Entry 7UDS (electron microscopy, 3.10 A resolution); this record covers chains D and E of the 12 polymer chains in the assembly.

Chain D:
Protein: 25.10C Fab Heavy Chain
From: Homo sapiens
Notes: antibody fragment or engineered binder
Chain sequence (226 residues; row label = number of the first residue in the row):
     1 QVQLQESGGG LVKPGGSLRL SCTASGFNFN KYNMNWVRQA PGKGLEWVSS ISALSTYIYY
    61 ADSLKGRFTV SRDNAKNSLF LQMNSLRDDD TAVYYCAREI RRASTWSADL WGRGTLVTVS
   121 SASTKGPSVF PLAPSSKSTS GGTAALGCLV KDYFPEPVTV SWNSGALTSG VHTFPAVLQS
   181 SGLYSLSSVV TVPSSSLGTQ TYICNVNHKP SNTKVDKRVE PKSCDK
Disordered / not traced: 1-2, 135-141, 223-226
Disulfide bonds: C22-C96, C148-C204

Chain E:
Protein: 25.10C Fab Light Chain
From: Homo sapiens
Notes: antibody fragment or engineered binder
Chain sequence (209 residues; row label = number of the first residue in the row):
     1 IQMTQSPSSL SASVGDRVII TCRASQSISS SLNWYQQKPG KAPKLLIYAA VNLETGVPSR
    61 FSGSGFGTDF TLAISNVQPE DFATYYCQQS DTRTFGRGTK LDVKRTVAAP SVFIFPPSDE
   121 QLKSGTASVV CLLNNFYPRE AKVQWKVDNA LQSGNSQESV TEQDSKDSTY SLSSTLTLSK
   181 ADYEKHKVYA CEVTHQGLSS PVTKSFNRG
Disulfide bonds: C22-C87, C131-C191

Chain D / chain E interface:
Contacting residue pairs (48; chain D residue first):
  V37(D) - F95(E)  hydrophobic
  Q39(D) - Q37(E)  hydrogen bond
  Q39(D) - Y86(E)
  G44(D) - Y86(E)
  L45(D) - P43(E)  hydrophobic
  L45(D) - Y86(E)  hydrophobic
  L45(D) - F95(E)  hydrophobic
  W47(D) - T92(E)
  W47(D) - R93(E)
  S50(D) - R93(E)  hydrogen bond
  Y95(D) - Q37(E)
  E99(D) - R93(E)  salt bridge
  R102(D) - Y48(E)
  R102(D) - E54(E)  salt bridge
  T105(D) - S31(E)
  T105(D) - S90(E)
  W106(D) - N33(E)  hydrogen bond (backbone-side chain)
  W106(D) - S90(E)  hydrogen bond (backbone-side chain)
  S107(D) - N33(E)  hydrogen bond
  S107(D) - L45(E)
  S107(D) - Y48(E)
  A108(D) - Y35(E)  hydrogen bond (backbone-side chain)
  A108(D) - L45(E)
  D109(D) - E54(E)
  W111(D) - Y35(E)
  W111(D) - P43(E)
  W111(D) - F95(E)  hydrophobic
  G112(D) - A42(E)
  F130(D) - E120(E)
  F130(D) - Q121(E)
  P131(D) - F115(E)
  P131(D) - S118(E)
  P131(D) - E120(E)
  L132(D) - F115(E)  hydrophobic
  A133(D) - F115(E)
  L149(D) - Q121(E)
  K151(D) - T126(E)
  K151(D) - T177(E)
  F174(D) - T161(E)
  F174(D) - S171(E)
  F174(D) - S173(E)
  P175(D) - S159(E)
  P175(D) - V160(E)
  V177(D) - Q157(E)
  V177(D) - S159(E)
  L178(D) - Q157(E)
  S185(D) - Q157(E)  hydrogen bond
  V189(D) - L132(E)  hydrophobic
Other interface residues (no listed pair), chain D (34 interface residues in all): N33, E46, Y59, A103, R113, H172
Other interface residues (no listed pair), chain E (35 interface residues in all): S30, K41, A49, N52, R97, N134, E158, L172

Summary:
The interface between chain D and chain E involves 34 residues on one side and 35 on the other; the contacts
include 7 hydrogen bonds and 2 salt bridges. Among the polar pairs are E99(D)-R93(E), R102(D)-E54(E) and
Q39(D)-Q37(E).
Chain D is 25.10C Fab Heavy Chain and chain E is 25.10C Fab Light Chain, both from Homo sapiens; the
structure, Structure of lineage I (Pinneo) Lassa virus glycoprotein bound to Fab 25.10C, was determined by
electron microscopy.
